Entry 8TBF (X-ray diffraction, 1.50 A resolution); this record covers chains A and D.

== Chain A ==
Molecule: GTPase KRas
From: Homo sapiens
Notes: EC 3.6.5.2
UniProtKB: P01116 (RASK_HUMAN), isoform P01116-2; residues 1-169 here = UniProt positions 1-169
Sequence (170 residues; each row starts with the number of its first residue; numbering starts at 0):
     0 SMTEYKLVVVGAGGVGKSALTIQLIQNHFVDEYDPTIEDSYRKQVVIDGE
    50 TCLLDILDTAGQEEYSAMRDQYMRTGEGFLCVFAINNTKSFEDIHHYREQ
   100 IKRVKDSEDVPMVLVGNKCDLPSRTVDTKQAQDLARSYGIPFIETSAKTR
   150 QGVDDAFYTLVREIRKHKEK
Sequence notes: expression tag (0)
Metal / ion sites: Mg2+: S17, T35 (together with GMP-PNP)
Ligand contacts:
  - GMP-PNP (GNP; phosphoaminophosphonic acid-guanylate ester): A11, G12, G13, V14, G15, K16, S17, A18, F28, V29, D30, E31, Y32, D33, P34, T35, T58, A59, G60, Q61, N116, K117, D119, L120, S145, A146, K147
  - rmc-7977 (ZNI; (1R,5S,6r)-N-[(1P,7S,9S,13S,20M)-20-{5-(4-cyclopropylpiperazin-1-yl)-2-[(1S)-1-methoxyethyl]pyridin-3-yl}-21-ethyl-17,17-dimethyl-8,14-dioxo-15-oxa-4-thia-9,21,27,28-tetraazapentacyclo[17.5.2.1~2,5~.1~9,13~.0~22,26~]octacosa-1(24),2,5(28),19,22,25-hexaen-7-yl]-3-oxabicyclo[3.1.0]hexane-6-carboxamide): Y32, P34, T35, I36, A59, Q61, Y64, M67
UniProt features mapped onto this chain:
  - motif: Y32 to Y40 (Effector region)
  - binding site (GTP): G10 to A18, V29 to T35, A59, G60, N116 to D119
  - modified residue: M1 (N-acetylmethionine), T2 (N-acetylthreonine), K104 (N6-acetyllysine)
  - glycosylation: T35 (Microbial infection: O-linked (Glc) threonine)
  - natural variant: K5 (K5E: In NS3; K5N: In GASC), G10 (G10GG: In AML), G12 (G12A: In colorectal cancer samples; G12C: In lung carcinoma; G12D: In GASC, JMML and SFM; G12R: In lung cancer and bladder cancer; G12S: In GASC and JMML; G12V: In GASC), G13 (G13D: In GASC, JMML and OES; G13R: In pylocytic astrocytoma), V14 (V14I: In NS3), L19 (L19F: In OES), Q22 (Q22E: In CFC2; Q22R: In NS3), P34 (P34L: In NS3; P34Q: In NS3; P34R: In CFC2), I36 (I36M: In NS3), T58 (T58I: In NS3), A59 (A59T: In GASC), G60 (G60R: In CFC2; G60S: In NS3), 8 further natural variant entries in UniProt
  - mutagenesis: D38 (D38A: Decreased interaction with MAPKAP1/SIN1), Y40 (Y40A: Decreased interaction with MAPKAP1/SIN1), Q61 (Q61L: Promotes GTP binding)
Reported in the primary citation:
  - binding site for rmc-7977: Q61

== Chain D ==
Molecule: Peptidyl-prolyl cis-trans isomerase A
From: Homo sapiens
Notes: EC 5.2.1.8
UniProtKB: P62937 (PPIA_HUMAN); numbering as in UniProt (aligned over 1-165)
Sequence (166 residues; each row starts with the number of its first residue; numbering starts at 0):
     0 SMVNPTVFFDIAVDGEPLGRVSFELFADKVPKTAENFRALSTGEKGFGYK
    50 GSCFHRIIPGFMCQGGDFTRHNGTGGKSIYGEKFEDENFILKHTGPGILS
   100 MANAGPNTNGSQFFICTAKTEWLDGKHVVFGKVKEGMNIVEAMERFGSRN
   150 GKTSKKITIADCGQLE
Disordered / not traced: 0-1
Sequence notes: expression tag (0)
Ligand contacts: rmc-7977 (ZNI; (1R,5S,6r)-N-[(1P,7S,9S,13S,20M)-20-{5-(4-cyclopropylpiperazin-1-yl)-2-[(1S)-1-methoxyethyl]pyridin-3-yl}-21-ethyl-17,17-dimethyl-8,14-dioxo-15-oxa-4-thia-9,21,27,28-tetraazapentacyclo[17.5.2.1~2,5~.1~9,13~.0~22,26~]octacosa-1(24),2,5(28),19,22,25-hexaen-7-yl]-3-oxabicyclo[3.1.0]hexane-6-carboxamide): R55, I57, F60, M61, Q63, G72, T73, A101, N102, A103, Q111, F113, E120, W121, L122, H126, R148
UniProt features mapped onto this chain:
  - modified residue: M1 (N-acetylmethionine), V2 (N-acetylvaline), K28 (N6-acetyllysine), K44 (N6-acetyllysine), K76 (N6-acetyllysine), S77 (Phosphoserine), K82 (N6-acetyllysine), T93 (Phosphothreonine), K125 (N6-acetyllysine), K131 (N6-acetyllysine), K133 (N6-acetyllysine)
  - glycosylation: N108 (N-linked (GlcNAc...) asparagine)
  - cross-link (Glycyl lysine isopeptide (Lys-Gly)): K28 (interchain with G-Cter in SUMO2), K82 (interchain with G-Cter in SUMO2)
  - mutagenesis: R55 (R55A: Loss of peptidyl-prolyl cis-trans isomerase activity. No loss of its interaction with BSG/CD147 or its ability to induce leukocyte chemotaxis. No effect on its interaction with MAP3K5/ASK1 ...), F60 (F60A: Loss of ability to stimulate MAPK/ERK phosphorylation), R69 (R69A: No effect on peptidyl-prolyl cis-trans isomerase activity. Reduced interaction with BSG/CD147 and ability to induce leukocyte chemotaxis), H70 (H70A: No effect on peptidyl-prolyl cis-trans isomerase activity. Reduced interaction with BSG/CD147 and ability to induce leukocyte chemotaxis), T107 (T107A: No effect on peptidyl-prolyl cis-trans isomerase activity. Reduced interaction with BSG/CD147 and ability to induce leukocyte chemotaxis), F113 (F113A: Reduced ability to stimulate MAPK/ERK phosphorylation), W121 (W121A: 200-fold decrease of sensitivity to CsA. Reduced ability to stimulate MAPK/ERK phosphorylation; W121E: Loss of peptidyl-prolyl cis-trans isomerase activity ...), K125 (K125Q: Acetylation-mimetic mutant; no effect on its interaction with TARDBP; K125R: Loss of acetylation and interaction with TARDBP), H126 (H126A: Loss of peptidyl-prolyl cis-trans isomerase activity and interaction with HCV NS5A. Loss of ability to stimulate MAPK/ERK phosphorylation)

== Chain A / chain D interface ==
Residue-residue contacts - 14 pairs, chain A then chain D:
  E31(A) - R69(D)  salt bridge
  E31(A) - N71(D)  hydrogen bond
  E31(A) - T73(D)  hydrogen bond
  Y32(A) - T73(D)
  D33(A) - T73(D)
  P34(A) - R55(D)
  I36(A) - R55(D)
  I36(A) - N149(D)
  E37(A) - R148(D)  salt bridge
  E37(A) - N149(D)  hydrogen bond (backbone-side chain)
  D38(A) - N149(D)  hydrogen bond
  E63(A) - K125(D)
  Y64(A) - W121(D)  hydrogen bond
  Y64(A) - L122(D)
Interface residues without a listed pair, chain D (12 interface residues in all): I57, G72, A103

== In short ==
9 residues of chain A face 12 of chain D across their interface, with 5 hydrogen bonds and 2 salt bridges.
Among the polar pairs are E31(A)-R69(D), E37(A)-R148(D) and E31(A)-N71(D). Rmc-7977 is bound between chain A
and chain D. Chain A binds GMP-PNP. From the paper: a binding site for rmc-7977 at Q61(A).
Chain A is GTPase KRas and chain D is Peptidyl-prolyl cis-trans isomerase A, both from Homo sapiens; the
structure, Tricomplex of RMC-7977, KRAS WT, and CypA, was determined by X-ray diffraction, deposited together
with 8TBG, 8TBH, 8TBI, 8TBJ, 8TBK, 8TBL, 8TBM and 8TBN.
